Entry 6PTQ (X-ray diffraction, 2.10 A resolution); this record covers chains A and B.

# Chain A (and B)
Name: Photoreceptor-histidine kinase BphP
Organism: Stigmatella aurantiaca DW4/3-1
Notes: chain B of this document is another copy of the same molecule, construct and numbering; everything in this record applies to it too
UniProtKB: Q09E27 (Q09E27_STIAD); numbering as in UniProt (aligned over 9-490)
Sequence (482 residues; row label = number of the first residue in the row):
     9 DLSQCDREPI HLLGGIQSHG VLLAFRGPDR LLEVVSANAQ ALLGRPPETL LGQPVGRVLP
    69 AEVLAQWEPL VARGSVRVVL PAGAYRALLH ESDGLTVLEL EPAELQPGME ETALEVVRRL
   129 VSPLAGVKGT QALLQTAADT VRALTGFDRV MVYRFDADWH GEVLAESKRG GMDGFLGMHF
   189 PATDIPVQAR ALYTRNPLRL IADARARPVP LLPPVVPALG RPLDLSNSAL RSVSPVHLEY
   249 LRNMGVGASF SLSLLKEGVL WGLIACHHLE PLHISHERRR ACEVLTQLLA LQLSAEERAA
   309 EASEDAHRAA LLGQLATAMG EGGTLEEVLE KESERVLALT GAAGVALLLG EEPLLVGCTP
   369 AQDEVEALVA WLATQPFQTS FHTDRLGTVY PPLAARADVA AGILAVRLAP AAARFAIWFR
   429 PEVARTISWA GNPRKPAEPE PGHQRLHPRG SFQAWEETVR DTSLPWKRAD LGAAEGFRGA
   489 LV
Covalent attachments: biliverdin, bound form at Pfr state (EL5) linked to Cys13
Small-molecule neighbours:
  - benzamidine (BEN): Asp313, Ala317, Leu320, Arg476
  - biliverdin, bound form at Pfr state (EL5; 3-[(2Z)-2-({3-(2-carboxyethyl)-5-[(E)-(4-ethenyl-3-methyl-5-oxo-1,5-dihydro-2H-pyrrol-2-ylidene)methyl]-4-methyl-1H-pyrrol-2-yl}methylidene)-5-{(Z)-[(3E,4S)-3-ethylidene-4-methyl-5-oxopyrrolidin-2-ylidene]methyl}-4-methyl-2H-pyrrol-3-yl]propanoic acid): Glu16, Ile18, Met159, Tyr161, Val171, Phe183, Phe188, Thr191, Asp192, Ile193, Pro194, Gln196, Ala197, Tyr201, Arg207, Ile209, Arg239, Val241, Ser242, Val244, His245, Tyr248, Leu249, Ser257, Phe258, Ser259, Leu271, Ala273, His275, Pro444, Ala445, Leu454, His455, Pro456
From the paper describing this entry:
  - binding site for biliverdin, bound form at Pfr state: Cys13

# Interface between chain A and chain B
Pairs across the interface (42; chain A residue first):
  Glu118(A) - Glu118(B)
  Glu118(A) - Glu119(B)
  Glu119(A) - Glu118(B)
  Glu123(A) - Arg288(B)  salt bridge
  Val125(A) - Val292(B)  hydrophobic
  Arg126(A) - Arg288(B)  hydrogen bond (side chain-backbone)
  Arg126(A) - Ala289(B)
  Arg126(A) - Val292(B)
  Val129(A) - Gln295(B)
  Val129(A) - Leu296(B)  hydrophobic
  Pro131(A) - Gln295(B)
  Arg288(A) - Glu123(B)  salt bridge
  Arg288(A) - Arg126(B)  hydrogen bond (backbone-side chain)
  Ala289(A) - Leu122(B)  hydrophobic
  Val292(A) - Val125(B)  hydrophobic
  Val292(A) - Arg126(B)
  Gln295(A) - Val129(B)
  Leu296(A) - Val129(B)  hydrophobic
  Leu296(A) - Leu296(B)  hydrophobic
  Leu299(A) - Leu299(B)  hydrophobic
  Leu299(A) - Gln300(B)
  Leu299(A) - Ala303(B)  hydrophobic
  Gln300(A) - Leu299(B)
  Ala303(A) - Arg306(B)  hydrogen bond (backbone-side chain)
  Arg306(A) - Ala303(B)  hydrogen bond (side chain-backbone)
  Arg306(A) - Ala307(B)
  Ala307(A) - Arg306(B)
  Gly321(A) - Arg486(B)
  Ala324(A) - Arg486(B)
  Ala324(A) - Gly487(B)
  Ala324(A) - Val490(B)
  Thr325(A) - Arg486(B)  hydrogen bond
  Met327(A) - Val490(B)  hydrophobic
  Gly328(A) - Pro418(B)
  Pro418(A) - Gly328(B)
  Arg486(A) - Gly321(B)
  Arg486(A) - Thr325(B)  hydrogen bond
  Gly487(A) - Ala324(B)
  Gly487(A) - Ala488(B)
  Ala488(A) - Gly487(B)
  Val490(A) - Met327(B)
  Val490(A) - Ala488(B)
Also at the interface, not in a pair above, chain A (32 interface residues in all): Ala121, Leu122, Ser130, Glu285, Glu483
Also at the interface, not in a pair above, chain B (32 interface residues in all): Ser130, Pro131, Glu304, Glu329, Glu483

# In short
The chain A/chain B interface involves 32 residues from each chain, with 6 hydrogen bonds and 2 salt bridges.
Polar pairs include Glu123(A)-Arg288(B), Arg126(A)-Arg288(B) and Ala303(A)-Arg306(B). Bound to chain A:
benzamidine. Biliverdin, bound form at Pfr state is covalently linked to Cys13(A). The paper reports a binding
site for biliverdin, bound form at Pfr state at Cys13(A).
Chain A and chain B are both Photoreceptor-histidine kinase BphP (Stigmatella aurantiaca DW4/3-1); the
structure, Dark, Room Temperature, PCM Myxobacterial Phytochrome, P2, Wild Type, was determined by X-ray
diffraction, deposited together with 6PTX and 6PU2.
